PDB entry 5L5X | X-ray diffraction, 2.90 A resolution | chains V and W of the 28 polymer chains in the assembly

Chain V:
Protein: Proteasome subunit beta type-2
Source organism: Saccharomyces cerevisiae (strain ATCC 204508 / S288c)
Notes: EC 3.4.25.1
UniProtKB: P25043 (PSB2_YEAST); residues 1-232 here correspond to UniProt positions 30-261 (UniProt number = residue number + 29)
Chain sequence (232 residues; numbered 1 to 232; the number before each row is that of its first residue):
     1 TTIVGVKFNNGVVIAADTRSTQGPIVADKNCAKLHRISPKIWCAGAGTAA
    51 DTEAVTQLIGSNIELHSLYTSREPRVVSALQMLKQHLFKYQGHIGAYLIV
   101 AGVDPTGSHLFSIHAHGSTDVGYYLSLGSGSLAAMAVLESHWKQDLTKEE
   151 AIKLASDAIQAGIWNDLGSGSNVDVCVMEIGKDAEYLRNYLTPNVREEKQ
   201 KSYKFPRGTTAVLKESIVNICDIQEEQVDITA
Disordered / not traced: 227-232
Curated features (UniProtKB/Swiss-Prot):
  - active site: Thr1 (Nucleophile)
Covalently attached groups: compound 04C linked to Thr1
Bound ions: Mg2+: Ile163, Asp166, Ser169 (shared with 1 residue of chain L)
Ligand contacts: 04C (1,2,4-trideoxy-4-methyl-2-{[N-(morpholin-4-ylacetyl)-L-alanyl-O-methyl-L-tyrosyl]amino}-1-phenyl-D-xylitol): Arg19, Ser20, Thr21, Gln22, Cys31, Lys33, His35, Gly45, Ala46, Gly47, Thr48, Ala49, Thr52, Glu53, Ser129, Gly168

Chain W:
Protein: Proteasome subunit beta type-3
Source organism: Saccharomyces cerevisiae (strain ATCC 204508 / S288c)
Notes: EC 3.4.25.1
UniProtKB: P25451 (PSB3_YEAST); residues 0-204 here correspond to UniProt positions 1-205 (UniProt number = residue number + 1)
Chain sequence (205 residues; each row starts with the number of its first residue; numbering starts at 0):
     0 MSDPSSINGGIVVAMTGKDCVAIACDLRLGSQSLGVSNKFEKIFHYGHVF
    50 LGITGLATDVTTLNEMFRYKTNLYKLKEERAIEPETFTQLVSSSLYERRF
   100 GPYFVGPVVAGINSKSGKPFIAGFDLIGCIDEAKDFIVSGTASDQLFGMC
   150 ESLYEPNLEPEDLFETISQALLNAADRDALSGWGAVVYIIKKDEVVKRYL
   200 KMRQD
Disordered / not traced: 0
Curated features (UniProtKB/Swiss-Prot):
  - modified residue: Ser30 (Phosphoserine)
  - cross-link: Lys69 (Glycyl lysine isopeptide (Lys-Gly) (interchain with G-Cter in ubiquitin))
Bound ions: Mg2+: Asp204 (shared with 3 residues of chain K)
Ligand contacts: 04C (1,2,4-trideoxy-4-methyl-2-{[N-(morpholin-4-ylacetyl)-L-alanyl-O-methyl-L-tyrosyl]amino}-1-phenyl-D-xylitol): Asp124, Leu125, Ile126, Cys128

Interface between chain V and chain W:
Contacting residue pairs (63):
  Ile25(V) with Asp143(W); Phe146(W), hydrophobic
  Val26(V) with Phe146(W)
  Ala27(V) with Asp130(W)
  Asp28(V) with Asp130(W)
  Lys29(V) with Glu150(W), salt bridge
  Thr48(V) with Arg98(W); Ile126(W)
  Ala49(V) with Cys128(W), hydrophobic
  Ala50(V) with Tyr95(W); Ile126(W), hydrophobic; Cys128(W)
  Asp51(V) with Tyr95(W), hydrogen bond; Arg98(W), salt bridge
  Glu53(V) with Cys128(W), hydrogen bond; Ile129(W)
  Ala54(V) with Tyr95(W)
  Tyr90(V) with Phe99(W), hydrophobic
  His93(V) with Arg98(W), hydrogen bond (backbone-side chain); Phe99(W)
  Ile94(V) with Phe99(W), hydrophobic
  Arg196(V) with Glu150(W), salt bridge
  Lys199(V) with Glu150(W); Ser151(W); Tyr153(W), hydrogen bond (side chain-backbone)
  Ser202(V) with Glu154(W), hydrogen bond
  Tyr203(V) with Ser151(W); Leu152(W), hydrophobic
  Lys204(V) with Asp161(W), salt bridge
  Phe205(V) with Leu152(W), hydrophobic; Gln168(W)
  Arg207(V) with Glu160(W), salt bridge; Asp161(W), salt bridge; Glu164(W)
  Gly208(V) with Glu164(W), hydrogen bond (backbone-side chain)
  Thr209(V) with Glu164(W), hydrogen bond (backbone-side chain)
  Thr210(V) with Glu164(W), hydrogen bond; Ser167(W); Gln168(W), hydrogen bond; Leu199(W)
  Ala211(V) with Leu199(W); Lys200(W), hydrogen bond (backbone-backbone)
  Val212(V) with Phe163(W), hydrophobic; Tyr198(W)
  Leu213(V) with Tyr198(W), hydrogen bond (backbone-backbone); Leu199(W); Lys200(W)
  Lys214(V) with Arg197(W); Tyr198(W), hydrogen bond (backbone-backbone)
  Glu215(V) with Lys196(W); Arg197(W), salt bridge
  Ser216(V) with Val195(W); Lys196(W), hydrogen bond (backbone-backbone)
  Ile217(V) with Val194(W)
  Val218(V) with His44(W); Tyr187(W), hydrophobic; Val194(W), hydrogen bond (backbone-backbone); Lys196(W)
  Asn219(V) with His44(W)
  Ile220(V) with Gly46(W); Phe49(W), hydrophobic; Val194(W), hydrophobic
  Asp222(V) with Lys74(W), salt bridge
Interface residues without a listed pair, chain V (37 interface residues in all): Gln22, Pro206
Interface residues without a listed pair, chain W (38 interface residues in all): His47, Asp124, Leu157, Glu158, Thr165, Leu171

Summary:
37 residues of chain V face 38 of chain W across their interface; the contacts include 14 hydrogen bonds and 8
salt bridges. Polar contacts include Lys29(V)-Glu150(W), Asp51(V)-Arg98(W) and Arg196(V)-Glu150(W). Bound to
chain W: compound 04C. Covalently linked compound 04C: at Thr1(V).
Chain V is Proteasome subunit beta type-2 and chain W is Proteasome subunit beta type-3, both from
Saccharomyces cerevisiae (strain ATCC 204508 / S288c); the structure, Yeast 20S proteasome with human beta5c
(1-138) and human beta6 (97-111; 118-133) in complex with ONX ..., was determined by X-ray diffraction (same
publication as 5L52, 5L54, 5L55, 5L5A, 5L5B, 5L5D and 30 further entries).
